Entry 6DWE (X-ray diffraction, 2.69 A resolution); this record covers chains A and B of the 4 polymer chains in the assembly.

[Chain A]
Protein: Tryptophan synthase alpha chain
From: Mycobacterium tuberculosis (strain ATCC 25618 / H37Rv)
Notes: EC 4.2.1.20
UniProt: P9WFY1 (TRPA_MYCTU); numbering as in UniProt (aligned over 1-270)
Sequence (276 residues; each row starts with the number of its first residue):
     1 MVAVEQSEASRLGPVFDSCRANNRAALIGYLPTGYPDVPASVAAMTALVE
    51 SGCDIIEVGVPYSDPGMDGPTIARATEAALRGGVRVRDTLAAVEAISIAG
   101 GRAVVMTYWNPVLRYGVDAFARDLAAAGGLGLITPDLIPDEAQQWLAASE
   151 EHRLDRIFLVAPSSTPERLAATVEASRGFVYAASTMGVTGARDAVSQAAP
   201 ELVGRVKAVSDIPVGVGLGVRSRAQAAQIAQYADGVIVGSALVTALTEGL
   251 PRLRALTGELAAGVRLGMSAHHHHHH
Not modelled in the structure: 1-7, 185-195, 268-276
Sequence notes: expression tag (271-276)
Ligand contacts:
  - HDJ ((2R,3S,4R)-3-(2',6'-difluoro-4'-methyl[1,1'-biphenyl]-4-yl)-4-(fluoromethyl)azetidine-2-carbonitrile): Tyr62, Asp64, Gly66, Met67, Tyr108, Asp136
  - malonate ion (MLI): Ile72, Tyr181, Gly217, Leu218, Gly219, Val220, Ile237, Val238, Gly239, Ser240
Curated features (UniProtKB/Swiss-Prot):
  - active site (Proton acceptor): Glu57, Asp68

[Chain B]
Protein: Tryptophan synthase beta chain
From: Mycobacterium tuberculosis (strain ATCC 25618 / H37Rv)
Notes: EC 4.2.1.20
UniProt: P9WFX9 (TRPB_MYCTU); residues 1-410 here correspond to UniProt positions 13-422 (UniProt number = residue number + 12)
Sequence (410 residues; numbered 1 to 410; the number before each row is that of its first residue):
     1 MSAAIAEPTSHDPDSGGHFGGPSGWGGRYVPEALMAVIEEVTAAYQKERV
    51 SQDFLDDLDRLQANYAGRPSPLYEATRLSQHAGSARIFLKREDLNHTGSH
   101 KINNVLGQALLARRMGKTRVIAETGAGQHGVATATACALLGLDCVIYMGG
   151 IDTARQALNVARMRLLGAEVVAVQTGSKTLKDAINEAFRDWVANADNTYY
   201 CFGTAAGPHPFPTMVRDFQRIIGMEARVQIQGQAGRLPDAVVACVGGGSN
   251 AIGIFHAFLDDPGVRLVGFEAAGDGVETGRHAATFTAGSPGAFHGSFSYL
   301 LQDEDGQTIESHSISAGLDYPGVGPEHAWLKEAGRVDYRPITDSEAMDAF
   351 GLLCRMEGIIPAIESAHAVAGALKLGVELGRGAVIVVNLSGRGDKDVETA
   401 AKWFGLLGND
Not modelled in the structure: 1-4, 409-410
Bound ions: Cs+ site 1: Gly67, Pro69 (shared with 2 residues of chain D); Cs+ site 2: Gly246, Ala282, Thr284, Tyr320, Gly322; Cs+ site 3: Trp403 (shared with 2 residues of chain H)
Ligand contacts:
  - HDJ ((2R,3S,4R)-3-(2',6'-difluoro-4'-methyl[1,1'-biphenyl]-4-yl)-4-(fluoromethyl)azetidine-2-carbonitrile): Tyr29, Val30, Pro31, Leu34, Ile184, Asn185, Phe188, Trp191, Tyr200, Phe202, Gly207, Pro208, Phe211, Phe293, His294, Gly295
  - P1T (2-[({3-hydroxy-2-methyl-5-[(phosphonooxy)methyl]pyridin-4-yl}methyl)amino]acrylic acid): Ser99, His100, Lys101, Glu123, Thr124, Gly125, Ala126, Gly127, Gln128, His129, Leu180, Gly203, Thr204, Cys244, Val245, Gly246, Gly247, Gly248, Ser249, Asn250, Ala251, Gly317, Leu318, Ala362, Glu364, Ser365, Ser390, Gly391, Lys395

[Interface between chain A and chain B]
Contacting residue pairs (53):
  Pro61(A) - Gln307(B)  hydrogen bond (backbone-side chain)
  Tyr62(A) - Phe293(B)
  Tyr62(A) - Gly306(B)
  Tyr62(A) - Gln307(B)
  Tyr62(A) - Thr308(B)
  Ser63(A) - Gln307(B)  hydrogen bond (backbone-side chain)
  Ser63(A) - Thr308(B)  hydrogen bond (side chain-backbone)
  Asp64(A) - Lys181(B)  salt bridge
  Asp64(A) - Asn185(B)  hydrogen bond
  Asp64(A) - Phe293(B)
  Asp64(A) - Thr308(B)  hydrogen bond
  Pro65(A) - Arg189(B)  hydrogen bond (backbone-side chain)
  Gly66(A) - Phe188(B)
  Gly66(A) - Arg189(B)  hydrogen bond (backbone-side chain)
  Met67(A) - Pro31(B)  hydrophobic
  Asp68(A) - Arg189(B)  hydrogen bond (backbone-side chain)
  Leu80(A) - Gln307(B)
  Arg85(A) - Glu304(B)  salt bridge
  Arg85(A) - Asp305(B)  salt bridge
  Val86(A) - Asp305(B)  hydrogen bond (backbone-side chain)
  Trp109(A) - Tyr29(B)
  Asn110(A) - Gly291(B)
  Asn110(A) - Ala292(B)  hydrogen bond (side chain-backbone)
  Asn110(A) - Gln302(B)  hydrogen bond
  Asn110(A) - Gly306(B)  hydrogen bond (side chain-backbone)
  Pro111(A) - Asp305(B)
  Leu113(A) - Ala292(B)  hydrophobic
  Arg114(A) - Gln302(B)
  Arg114(A) - Asp303(B)  hydrogen bond (side chain-backbone)
  Arg114(A) - Glu304(B)
  Arg114(A) - Asp305(B)
  Arg114(A) - Gly306(B)
  Pro135(A) - Pro31(B)
  Asp136(A) - Tyr29(B)
  Asp136(A) - Val30(B)
  Ile138(A) - Arg28(B)
  Ile138(A) - Val30(B)
  Ile138(A) - Met35(B)  hydrophobic
  Glu141(A) - His18(B)  salt bridge
  Glu141(A) - Gly27(B)
  Glu141(A) - Arg28(B)  hydrogen bond (side chain-backbone)
  Glu141(A) - Tyr29(B)
  Gln143(A) - Ser23(B)
  Leu159(A) - Glu32(B)
  Val160(A) - Glu32(B)
  Ala161(A) - Ala33(B)  hydrophobic
  Ser163(A) - Ala33(B)  hydrogen bond (side chain-backbone)
  Ser163(A) - Ala36(B)
  Ser164(A) - Glu32(B)  hydrogen bond
  Arg168(A) - Glu32(B)  salt bridge
  Arg168(A) - Met35(B)
  Arg168(A) - Glu39(B)  salt bridge
  Thr172(A) - Glu32(B)
Other interface residues (no listed pair), chain A (33 interface residues in all): Arg74, Val84, Leu137, Asp140, Thr165
Other interface residues (no listed pair), chain B (32 interface residues in all): Gly16, Pro22, Thr175, Asp182, Ser289, Phe297

[Summary]
Chain A and chain B form an interface of 33 and 32 residues respectively; the contacts include 16 hydrogen
bonds and 6 salt bridges. Polar pairs include Asp64(A)-Lys181(B), Arg85(A)-Glu304(B) and Arg85(A)-Asp305(B).
Compound HDJ is bound between chain A and chain B.
Here chain A is Tryptophan synthase alpha chain and chain B is Tryptophan synthase beta chain, both from
Mycobacterium tuberculosis (strain ATCC 25618 / H37Rv). Entry 6DWE (Crystal structure of tryptophan synthase
from M. tuberculosis - aminoacrylate- and BRD0059-bound form) was determined by X-ray diffraction.
